Entry 6BR1 (X-ray diffraction, 2.30 A resolution); this record covers chains B and C of the 6 polymer chains in the assembly.

# Chain B
Molecule: Tubulin beta-2B chain
From: Sus scrofa
Reference sequence: A0A287AGU7 (A0A287AGU7_PIG); numbering as in UniProt (aligned over 1-445)
Chain sequence (445 residues; numbered 1 to 445; the number before each row is that of its first residue):
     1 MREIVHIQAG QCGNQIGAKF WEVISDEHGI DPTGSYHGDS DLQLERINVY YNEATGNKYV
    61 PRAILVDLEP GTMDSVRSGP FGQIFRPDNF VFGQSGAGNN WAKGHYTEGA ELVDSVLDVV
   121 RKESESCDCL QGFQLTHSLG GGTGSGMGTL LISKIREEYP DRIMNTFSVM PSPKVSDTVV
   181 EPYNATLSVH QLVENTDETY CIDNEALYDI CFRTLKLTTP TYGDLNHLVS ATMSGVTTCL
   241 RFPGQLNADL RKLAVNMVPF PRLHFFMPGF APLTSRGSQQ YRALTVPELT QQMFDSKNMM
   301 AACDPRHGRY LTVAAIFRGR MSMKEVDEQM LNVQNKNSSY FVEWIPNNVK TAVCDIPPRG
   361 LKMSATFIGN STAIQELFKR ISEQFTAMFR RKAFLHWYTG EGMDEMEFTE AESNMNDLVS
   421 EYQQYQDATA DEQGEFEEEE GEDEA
Disordered / not traced: 1, 429-445
Ion coordination: Mg2+: Gln11 (together with GDP)
Small-molecule neighbours:
  - E3Y (2-chloro-4-(6-methoxy-3,4-dihydroquinolin-1(2H)-yl)pyrido[2,3-d]pyrimidine): Cys239, Leu240, Leu246, Ala248, Asp249, Lys252, Leu253, Asn256, Met257, Thr312, Val313, Ala314, Ala315, Asn348, Lys350, Thr351, Ala352
  - GDP (guanosine-5'-diphosphate): Gly10, Gln11, Cys12, Gln15, Ile16, Asp67, Ala97, Asn99, Ser138, Gly140, Gly141, Gly142, Thr143, Gly144, Ser145, Val169, Pro171, Val175, Asp177, Glu181, Asn204, Leu207, Tyr222, Leu225, Asn226
What the authors report for this chain:
  - binding site for E3Y: Val236, Cys239, Leu240, Leu246, Asn256, Met257, Ala314, Lys350
  - conformationally variable residues (loop rearrangement): Phe242 to Asp249

# Chain C
Molecule: Tubulin alpha-1B chain
From: Sus scrofa
Reference sequence: Q2XVP4 (TBA1B_PIG); numbering as in UniProt (aligned over 1-450)
Chain sequence (450 residues; numbered 1 to 450; the number before each row is that of its first residue):
     1 MRECISIHVG QAGVQIGNAC WELYCLEHGI QPDGQMPSDK TIGGGDDSFN TFFSETGAGK
    61 HVPRAVFVDL EPTVIDEVRT GTYRQLFHPE QLITGKEDAA NNYARGHYTI GKEIIDLVLD
   121 RIRKLADQCT GLQGFLVFHS FGGGTGSGFT SLLMERLSVD YGKKSKLEFS IYPAPQVSTA
   181 VVEPYNSILT THTTLEHSDC AFMVDNEAIY DICRRNLDIE RPTYTNLNRL ISQIVSSITA
   241 SLRFDGALNV DLTEFQTNLV PYPRIHFPLA TYAPVISAEK AYHEQLSVAE ITNACFEPAN
   301 QMVKCDPRHG KYMACCLLYR GDVVPKDVNA AIATIKTKRS IQFVDWCPTG FKVGINYQPP
   361 TVVPGGDLAK VQRAVCMLSN TTAIAEAWAR LDHKFDLMYA KRAFVHWYVG EGMEEGEFSE
   421 AREDMAALEK DYEEVGVDSV EGEGEEEGEE
Disordered / not traced: 441-450
Swiss-Prot annotation at these positions:
  - motif: Met1 to Cys4 (MREC motif)
  - active site: Glu254
  - binding site (GTP): Gly10, Gln11, Ala12, Gln15, Glu71, Ala99, Ser140, Gly143, Gly144, Thr145, Gly146, Thr179, Glu183, Asn206, Tyr224, Asn228, Leu252
  - binding site (Mg(2+)): Glu71
  - modified residue: Lys40 (N6,N6,N6-trimethyllysine), Ser48 (Phosphoserine), Ser232 (Phosphoserine), Tyr282 (3'-nitrotyrosine), Arg339 (Omega-N-methylarginine), Ser439 (Phosphoserine), Glu443 (5-glutamyl polyglutamate), Glu445 (5-glutamyl polyglutamate)
  - cross-link (Glycyl lysine isopeptide (Lys-Gly)): Lys326 (interchain with G-Cter in ubiquitin), Lys370 (interchain with G-Cter in ubiquitin)
Ion coordination: Ca2+: Asp39, Thr41, Gly44, Glu55
Small-molecule neighbours:
  - E3Y (2-chloro-4-(6-methoxy-3,4-dihydroquinolin-1(2H)-yl)pyrido[2,3-d]pyrimidine): Asn101, Thr179, Ala180, Val181
  - GTP (guanosine-5'-triphosphate): Gly10, Gln11, Ala12, Gln15, Ile16, Asp69, Asp98, Ala99, Ala100, Asn101, Ser140, Gly142, Gly143, Gly144, Thr145, Gly146, Ile171, Pro173, Val177, Ser178, Thr179, Glu183, Asn206, Tyr224, Leu227, Asn228, Ile231

# Chain B / chain C interface
Residue-residue contacts - 38 pairs, chain B then chain C:
  Gln94(B) with Met1(C); Arg2(C), hydrogen bond (backbone-side chain)
  Asn99(B) with Glu254(C)
  Asp177(B) with Glu254(C); Lys352(C), hydrogen bond (backbone-side chain)
  Thr178(B) with Glu254(C); Asn258(C)
  Val179(B) with Asn258(C), hydrogen bond (backbone-side chain); Pro348(C), hydrophobic
  Val180(B) with Thr257(C)
  Thr219(B) with Lys326(C); Asn329(C)
  Ala387(B) with Trp346(C)
  Met388(B) with Trp346(C)
  Arg390(B) with Asp345(C), salt bridge; Ser439(C), hydrogen bond
  Arg391(B) with Tyr262(C), hydrogen bond (backbone-side chain); Asp345(C), salt bridge; Trp346(C); Glu434(C), hydrogen bond (side chain-backbone); Val435(C); Val437(C), hydrogen bond (side chain-backbone); Asp438(C); Ser439(C), hydrogen bond
  Lys392(B) with Tyr262(C)
  Ala393(B) with Tyr262(C); Trp346(C), hydrophobic
  Phe394(B) with Thr257(C); Asn258(C); Val260(C); Pro261(C), hydrogen bond (backbone-backbone)
  His396(B) with Val260(C), hydrogen bond (side chain-backbone); Pro261(C); Tyr262(C); Pro263(C)
  Trp397(B) with Gln256(C); Thr257(C), hydrogen bond (side chain-backbone); Val260(C)
Other interface residues (no listed pair), chain B (19 interface residues in all): Ser95, Gly98, Leu395

# Summary
19 residues of chain B and 21 residues of chain C are in contact; the contacts include 11 hydrogen bonds and 2
salt bridges. Among the polar pairs are Arg390(B)-Asp345(C), Arg391(B)-Asp345(C) and Gln94(B)-Arg2(C). From
the paper: a binding site for E3Y at Val236(B), Cys239(B) and Leu240(B) among others; conformational
variability at Phe242(B).
Chain B is Tubulin beta-2B chain and chain C is Tubulin alpha-1B chain, both from Sus scrofa; the structure,
Tubulin-RB3_SLD-TTL in complex with heterocyclic pyrimidine compound 4a, was determined by X-ray diffraction
(same publication as 6BRF, 6BRY and 6BS2).
